PDB entry 9MEW | electron microscopy, 3.80 A resolution | chains A and C of the 15 polymer chains in the assembly

[Chain A]
Molecule: Pre-glycoprotein polyprotein GP complex
Organism: Mammarenavirus juninense
UniProt: P26313 (GLYC_JUNIN); numbering as in UniProt (aligned over 1-58)
Chain sequence (58 residues; each row starts with the number of its first residue):
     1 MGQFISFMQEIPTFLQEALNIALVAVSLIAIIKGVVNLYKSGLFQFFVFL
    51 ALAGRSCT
Disordered / not traced: 1
UniProt features mapped onto this chain:
  - binding site (Zn(2+)): Cys-57
  - site: Lys-33 (Important for GP-C-mediated membrane fusion), Thr-58 (Cleavage)
  - lipidation: Gly-2 (N-myristoyl glycine)
  - mutagenesis: Gly-2 (G2A: Reduces membrane fusion activity. No effect on GP complex formation), Glu-17 (E17A: No effect on GP-C-mediated membrane fusion), Lys-33 (K33A: Complete loss of GP-C-mediated membrane fusion), Lys-40 (K40A: No effect on GP-C-mediated membrane fusion), Arg-55 (R55A: No effect on GP-C-mediated membrane fusion)
Covalent attachments: myristic acid (MYR) linked to Gly-2
What the authors report for this chain:
  - post-translational modification sites: Gly-2
  - binding site for myristic acid: Gly-2
  - mutagenesis - K33F: unchanged expression

[Chain C]
Molecule: Junv GP2
Organism: Mammarenavirus juninense
UniProt: P26313 (GLYC_JUNIN); residue numbers follow UniProt; this construct covers 252-485
Chain sequence (234 residues; numbered 252 to 485; the number before each row is that of its first residue):
   252 AFFSWSLTDSSGKDTPGGYCLEEWMLVAAKMKCFGNTAVAKCNLNHDSEF
   302 CDMLRLFDYNKNAIKTLNDETKKQVNLMGQTINALISDNLLMKNKIRELM
   352 SVPYCNYTKFWYVNHTLSGQHSLPRCWLIKNNSYLNISDFRNDWILESDF
   402 LISEMLSKEYSDRQGKTPLTLVDICFWSTVFFTASLFLHLVGIPTHRHIR
   452 GEACPLPHRLNSLGGCRCGKYPNLKKPTVWRRGH
Disordered / not traced: 259-267
UniProt features mapped onto this chain:
  - binding site (Zn(2+)): His-447, His-449, Cys-455, His-459, Cys-467, Cys-469, His-485
  - glycosylation (N-linked (GlcNAc...) asparagine): Asn-357, Asn-365, Asn-382, Asn-387
  - mutagenesis: Lys-476 to Lys-477 (Induces transport to the cell surface in the absence of SSP. No effect on SSP binding), Arg-482 to Arg-483 (Induces transport to the cell surface in the absence of SSP. No effect on SSP binding)
Cystine bridges: Cys-271/Cys-284, Cys-293/Cys-302, Cys-356/Cys-377
Covalent attachments: N-acetylglucosamine (NAG) linked to Asn-357, Asn-365, Asn-382, Asn-387
What the authors report for this chain:
  - post-translational modification sites: Asn-357, Asn-365, Asn-382, Asn-387

[How chain A and chain C interact]
Inter-chain disulfides: Cys-57(A)/Cys-469(C)
Pairs across the interface (33; chain A residue first):
  Gln-3(A) / Thr-421(C)
  Phe-4(A) / Ile-425(C)  hydrophobic
  Phe-14(A) / Pro-419(C)  hydrophobic
  Glu-17(A) / Lys-417(C)  salt bridge
  Leu-19(A) / Arg-414(C)
  Leu-19(A) / Thr-418(C)
  Asn-20(A) / Pro-419(C)
  Asn-20(A) / Leu-422(C)
  Leu-23(A) / Leu-422(C)  hydrophobic
  Ser-27(A) / Cys-426(C)
  Ser-27(A) / Ser-429(C)  hydrogen bond (backbone-side chain)
  Ala-30(A) / Ser-429(C)
  Ile-31(A) / Ser-429(C)
  Gly-34(A) / Ser-436(C)  hydrogen bond (backbone-side chain)
  Asn-37(A) / Ser-436(C)  hydrogen bond (side chain-backbone)
  Asn-37(A) / Leu-437(C)
  Asn-37(A) / His-440(C)
  Leu-38(A) / Phe-432(C)  hydrophobic
  Leu-38(A) / Ser-436(C)  hydrogen bond (backbone-side chain)
  Leu-38(A) / Leu-439(C)  hydrophobic
  Lys-40(A) / His-440(C)
  Ser-41(A) / Leu-439(C)
  Leu-43(A) / Ile-444(C)  hydrophobic
  Phe-49(A) / Thr-446(C)
  Phe-49(A) / Arg-460(C)
  Phe-49(A) / Trp-481(C)  hydrophobic
  Leu-52(A) / Arg-460(C)
  Gly-54(A) / Arg-468(C)
  Arg-55(A) / Arg-468(C)
  Ser-56(A) / Arg-468(C)  hydrogen bond (backbone-side chain)
  Cys-57(A) / Arg-468(C)
  Cys-57(A) / Cys-469(C)  disulfide
  Thr-58(A) / Arg-460(C)  hydrogen bond (backbone-side chain)
Other interface residues (no listed pair), chain A (25 interface residues in all): Val-24, Lys-33
Other interface residues (no listed pair), chain C (25 interface residues in all): Phe-433, His-447, Pro-458, His-459, Leu-461
Interface features reported in the paper:
  - pairs named by the authors: Ser-27(A)/Ser-429(C) (backbone contact), Lys-33(A)/Phe-433(C) (cation-pi contact), Gly-34(A)/Ser-436(C) (backbone contact), Cys-57(A)/Cys-469(C) (covalent link)

[In short]
Chain A and chain C each contribute 25 residues to their interface; the contacts include 1 disulfide bond, 6
hydrogen bonds and 1 salt bridge. Polar pairs include Glu-17(A)/Lys-417(C), Ser-27(A)/Ser-429(C) and
Gly-34(A)/Ser-436(C). The authors report backbone contacts between Ser-27(A) and Ser-429(C) and Gly-34(A) and
Ser-436(C); a cation-pi contact between Lys-33(A) and Phe-433(C); a contact between Cys-57(A) and Cys-469(C).
From the paper: a binding site for myristic acid at Gly-2(A); K33F of chain A leaves expression unchanged.
Here chain A is Pre-glycoprotein polyprotein GP complex and chain C is Junv GP2, both from Mammarenavirus
juninense. Entry 9MEW (JUNV GP1, GP2, SSP and CR1-28 Fab complex in a pseudotyped virus membrane) was
determined by electron microscopy.
